6VC9 - chains H and L of the 3 polymer chains in the assembly; structure by X-ray diffraction, 2.25 A resolution.

# Chain H
Molecule: TB19 heavy chain
From: Homo sapiens
Sequence (233 residues; each row starts with the number of its first residue):
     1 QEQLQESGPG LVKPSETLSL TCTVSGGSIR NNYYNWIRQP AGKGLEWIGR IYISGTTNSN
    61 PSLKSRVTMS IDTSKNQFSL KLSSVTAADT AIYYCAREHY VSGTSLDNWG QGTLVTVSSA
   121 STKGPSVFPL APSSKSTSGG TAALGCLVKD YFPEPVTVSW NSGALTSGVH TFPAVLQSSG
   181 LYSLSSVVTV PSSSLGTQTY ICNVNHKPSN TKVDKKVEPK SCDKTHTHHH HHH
Not modelled in the structure: 1, 120-233
Disulfide bonds: Cys-22/Cys-95

# Chain L
Molecule: TB19 light chain
From: Homo sapiens
Sequence (215 residues; each row starts with the number of its first residue):
     1 EIVMTQSPTT LSLSPGERAT LSCRASQSVN TNYFSWYQQK PGLTPRLLIY GTSTRATGIP
    61 ARFSGSGSGT DFTLTISSLQ PEDFGIYYCQ QDYNLPYTFG QGTYLEIKRT VAAPSVFIFP
   121 PSDEQLKSGT ASVVCLLNNF YPREAKVQWK VDNALQSGNS QESVTEQDSK DSTYSLSSTL
   181 TLSKADYEKH KVYACEVTHQ GLSSPVTKSF NRGEC
Not modelled in the structure: 109-215
Disulfide bonds: Cys-23/Cys-89

# Chain H / chain L interface
Contacting residue pairs (40; chain H residue first):
  Asn-35(H) / Tyr-97(L)
  Gln-39(H) / Gln-39(L)  hydrogen bond
  Gln-39(H) / Tyr-88(L)  hydrogen bond
  Lys-43(H) / Tyr-88(L)
  Gly-44(H) / Tyr-88(L)
  Leu-45(H) / Tyr-88(L)  hydrophobic
  Leu-45(H) / Phe-99(L)  hydrophobic
  Trp-47(H) / Leu-95(L)  hydrophobic
  Trp-47(H) / Pro-96(L)  hydrophobic
  Trp-47(H) / Tyr-97(L)
  Arg-50(H) / Leu-95(L)
  Arg-50(H) / Tyr-97(L)  hydrogen bond
  Asn-58(H) / Leu-95(L)
  Asn-60(H) / Pro-96(L)
  Pro-61(H) / Pro-96(L)
  Tyr-94(H) / Gln-39(L)  hydrogen bond
  Tyr-94(H) / Gly-42(L)
  Tyr-94(H) / Leu-43(L)
  Tyr-94(H) / Thr-44(L)
  Tyr-94(H) / Pro-45(L)
  His-99(H) / Tyr-50(L)
  Ser-102(H) / Tyr-50(L)
  Thr-104(H) / Asn-32(L)
  Thr-104(H) / Tyr-33(L)
  Ser-105(H) / Ser-35(L)  hydrogen bond
  Ser-105(H) / Tyr-37(L)  hydrogen bond
  Ser-105(H) / Leu-47(L)
  Ser-105(H) / Tyr-50(L)
  Ser-105(H) / Gln-90(L)
  Ser-105(H) / Asp-92(L)  hydrogen bond (backbone-side chain)
  Leu-106(H) / Tyr-37(L)  hydrogen bond (backbone-side chain)
  Leu-106(H) / Leu-47(L)
  Leu-106(H) / Gln-90(L)
  Leu-106(H) / Phe-99(L)  hydrophobic
  Asp-107(H) / Leu-47(L)
  Trp-109(H) / Tyr-37(L)  hydrophobic
  Trp-109(H) / Thr-44(L)
  Trp-109(H) / Pro-45(L)
  Gly-110(H) / Thr-44(L)  hydrogen bond (backbone-side chain)
  Gln-111(H) / Thr-44(L)  hydrogen bond (backbone-side chain)
Interface residues without a listed pair, chain H (26 interface residues in all): Tyr-33, Ile-37, Glu-46, Ile-92, Val-101, Gly-112
Interface residues without a listed pair, chain L (19 interface residues in all): Ile-49

# Overview
The interface between chain H and chain L involves 26 residues on one side and 19 on the other; the contacts
include 10 hydrogen bonds. Among the polar pairs are Gln-39(H)/Gln-39(L), Gln-39(H)/Tyr-88(L) and
Arg-50(H)/Tyr-97(L).
Chain H is TB19 heavy chain and chain L is TB19 light chain, both from Homo sapiens; the structure, TB19
complex, was determined by X-ray diffraction.
